3LZF - chains A and L of the 4 polymer chains in the assembly; structure by X-ray diffraction, 2.80 A resolution.

Chain A:
Molecule: Hemagglutinin, HA1 Subunit
From: Influenza A virus
Notes: fragment: Ectodomain HA1, residues 18-344
UniProt: Q9WFX3 (HEMA_I18A0); the construct lacks a stretch of the UniProt sequence, so the offset changes along the chain: 11-54 = UniProt 18-61; 55-83 = UniProt 63-91; 84-95 = UniProt 93-104; 96-125 = UniProt 106-135; 3 more segments
Sequence (331 residues; numbered 7 to 329 plus 8 insertion-coded residues; the number before each row is that of its first residue; a row labelled like 125A-125C holds insertion residues (125A, then the next letters in order)):
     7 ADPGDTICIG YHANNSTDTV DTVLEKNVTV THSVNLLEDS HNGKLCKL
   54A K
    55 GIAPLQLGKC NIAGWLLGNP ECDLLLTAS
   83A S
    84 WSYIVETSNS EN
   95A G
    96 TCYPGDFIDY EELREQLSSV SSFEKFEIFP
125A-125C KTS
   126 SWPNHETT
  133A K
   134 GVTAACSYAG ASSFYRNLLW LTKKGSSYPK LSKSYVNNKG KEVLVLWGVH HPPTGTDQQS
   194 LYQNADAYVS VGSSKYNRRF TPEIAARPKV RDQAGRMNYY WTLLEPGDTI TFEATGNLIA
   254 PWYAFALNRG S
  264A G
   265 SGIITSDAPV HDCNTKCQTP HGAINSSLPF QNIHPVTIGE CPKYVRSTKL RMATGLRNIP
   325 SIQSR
Not modelled in the structure: 7-10, 326-329
Cystine bridges: Cys-52/Cys-277, Cys-64/Cys-76, Cys-97/Cys-139, Cys-281/Cys-305
Glycans and other covalent adducts: N-acetylglucosamine (NAG) linked to Asn-21, Asn-33, Asn-95, Asn-289
Differences from the reference sequence: expression tag (7-10)
Curated features (UniProtKB/Swiss-Prot):
  - site: Arg-329 (Cleavage)
  - glycosylation (N-linked (GlcNAc...) asparagine): Asn-20, Asn-21, Asn-33, Asn-95, Asn-289

Chain L:
Molecule: 2D1 Fab, Light Chain
From: Homo sapiens
Notes: antibody fragment or engineered binder
Sequence (217 residues; each row starts with the number of its first residue; note: 4 numbers in that range are skipped by the numbering (no residue carries them; nothing is unmodelled there); a row labelled like 27A-27B holds insertion residues (27A, then the next letters in order)):
     1 QPVLTQPPS
    11 ASGTPGQRVT ISCSGSS
27A-27B SN
    28 IGSNTVSWYQ QVPGTAPKLL IYGNNERPSG VPDRFSGSKS ATSASLAISG LQSEDEADYY
    88 CAAWDDSL
95A-95C NGF
    96 WVFGGGTKLT V
  106A L
   107 GQPKAAPSVT LFPPSSEELQ ANKATLVCLI SDFYPGAVTV AWKADSSPVK AGVETTTPSK
   167 QS
   170 NNKYAASSYL SLTPEQWKSH KSYSCQVTHE G
   203 STVEKTVAPT ECS
Not modelled in the structure: 1, 212-215
Cystine bridges: Cys-23/Cys-88, Cys-134/Cys-194

How chain A and chain L interact:
Residue-residue contacts (15; chain A residue first):
  Thr-125B(A) / Asn-95A(L)
  Ser-125C(A) / Trp-91(L)  hydrogen bond (backbone-side chain)
  Ser-125C(A) / Asp-93(L)  hydrogen bond (side chain-backbone)
  Ser-125C(A) / Leu-95(L)
  Ser-125C(A) / Asn-95A(L)
  Ser-125C(A) / Gly-95B(L)
  Ser-126(A) / Asp-93(L)  hydrogen bond
  Pro-128(A) / Trp-91(L)
  Ser-165(A) / Thr-32(L)
  Lys-166(A) / Ser-30(L)
  Lys-166(A) / Asn-31(L)  hydrogen bond
  Lys-166(A) / Asp-93(L)  salt bridge
  Ser-167(A) / Gly-29(L)
  Ser-167(A) / Ser-30(L)  hydrogen bond (backbone-backbone)
  Val-169(A) / Gly-29(L)
Other interface residues (no listed pair), chain A (10 interface residues in all): Pro-125, Asn-171
Other interface residues (no listed pair), chain L (11 interface residues in all): Ser-27, Asp-92

In short:
10 residues of chain A and 11 residues of chain L are in contact; the contacts include 5 hydrogen bonds and 1
salt bridge. Polar pairs include Lys-166(A)/Asp-93(L), Ser-125C(A)/Trp-91(L) and Ser-125C(A)/Asp-93(L).
N-acetylglucosamine is covalently linked to Asn-21(A), Asn-33(A), Asn-95(A) and Asn-289(A).
Here chain A is Hemagglutinin, HA1 Subunit (Influenza A virus) and chain L is 2D1 Fab, Light Chain (Homo
sapiens). Entry 3LZF (Crystal Structure of Fab 2D1 in Complex with the 1918 Influenza Virus Hemagglutinin) was
determined by X-ray diffraction, deposited together with 3LZG.
